PDB entry 5J4T | X-ray diffraction, 1.94 A resolution | chains A and C of the 4 polymer chains in the assembly

[Chain A (and C)]
Name: Agglutinin alpha chain
Source organism: Artocarpus integer
Notes: chain C of this document is another copy of the same molecule, construct and numbering; everything in this record applies to it too
UniProtKB: P18670 (LECA_ARTIN); numbering as in UniProt (aligned over 1-133)
Sequence (133 residues; each row starts with the number of its first residue):
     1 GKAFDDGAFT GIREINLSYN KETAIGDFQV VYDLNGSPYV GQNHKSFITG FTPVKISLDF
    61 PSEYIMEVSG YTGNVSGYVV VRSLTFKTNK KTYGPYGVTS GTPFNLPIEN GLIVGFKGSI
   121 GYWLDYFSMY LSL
Swiss-Prot annotation at these positions:
  - region: V68 to N89 (IgA-binding)
  - glycosylation (N-linked (GlcNAc...) asparagine): N43, N74
  - natural variant: K45 (K45L; K45T), M66 (M66D; M66V)

[How chain A and chain C interact]
Residue-residue contacts (8):
  T102(A) - P103(C)
  P103(A) - T102(C)
  P103(A) - P103(C)
  L106(A) - L106(C)  hydrophobic
  E109(A) - K117(C)  salt bridge
  E109(A) - S128(C)  hydrogen bond
  K117(A) - E109(C)  salt bridge
  S128(A) - E109(C)  hydrogen bond
Other interface residues (no listed pair), chain A (8 interface residues in all): N105, L131
Other interface residues (no listed pair), chain C (8 interface residues in all): N105, L131

[Summary]
The chain A/chain C interface involves 8 residues from each chain; the contacts include 2 hydrogen bonds and 2
salt bridges. Polar contacts include E109(A)-K117(C) and E109(A)-S128(C).
Both chains are Agglutinin alpha chain (Artocarpus integer). Entry 5J4T (Structure of tetrameric jacalin
complexed with GlcNAc beta-(1,3) Gal-beta-OMe) was determined by X-ray diffraction together with 5J4X from the
same study.
